PDB entry 8J1D | electron microscopy, 3.59 A resolution | chains A and B of the 4 polymer chains in the assembly

Chain A (and B):
Molecule: Transient receptor potential cation channel subfamily V member 4
Source organism: Mus musculus
Notes: chain B of this document is another copy of the same molecule, construct and numbering; everything in this record applies to it too
UniProt: Q9EPK8 (TRPV4_MOUSE); residue numbers follow UniProt; this construct covers 137-801
Chain sequence (665 residues; numbered 137 to 801; the number before each row is that of its first residue):
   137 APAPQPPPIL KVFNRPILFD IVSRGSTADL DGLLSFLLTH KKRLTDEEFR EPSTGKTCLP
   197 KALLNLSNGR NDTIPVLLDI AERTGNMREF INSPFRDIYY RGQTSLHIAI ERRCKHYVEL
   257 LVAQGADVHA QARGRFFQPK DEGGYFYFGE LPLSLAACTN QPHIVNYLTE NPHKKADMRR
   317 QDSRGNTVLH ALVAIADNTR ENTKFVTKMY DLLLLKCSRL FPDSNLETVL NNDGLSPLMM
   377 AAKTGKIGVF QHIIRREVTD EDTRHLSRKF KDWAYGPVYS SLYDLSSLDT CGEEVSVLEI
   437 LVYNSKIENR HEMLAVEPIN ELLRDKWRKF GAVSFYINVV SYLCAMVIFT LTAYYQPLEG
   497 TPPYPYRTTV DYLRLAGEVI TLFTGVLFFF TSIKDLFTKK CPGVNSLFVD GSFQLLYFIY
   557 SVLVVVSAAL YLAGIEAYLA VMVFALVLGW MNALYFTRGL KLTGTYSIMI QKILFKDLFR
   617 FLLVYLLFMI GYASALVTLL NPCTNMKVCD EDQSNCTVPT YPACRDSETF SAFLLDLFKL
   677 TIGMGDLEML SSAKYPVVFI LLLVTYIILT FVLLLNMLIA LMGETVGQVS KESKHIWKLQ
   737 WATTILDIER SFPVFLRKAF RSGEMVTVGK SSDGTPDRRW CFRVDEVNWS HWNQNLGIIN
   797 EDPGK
Not modelled in the structure: 137-147, 639-648, 787-801

Interface between chain A and chain B:
Residue-residue contacts (40; chain A residue first):
  Trp409(A) - Tyr281(B)  hydrophobic
  Tyr411(A) - Gln239(B)  hydrogen bond
  Tyr411(A) - Glu247(B)  hydrogen bond
  Tyr411(A) - Phe272(B)  hydrophobic
  Tyr411(A) - Phe273(B)
  Tyr411(A) - Phe282(B)  hydrophobic
  Tyr411(A) - Phe284(B)
  Gly412(A) - Glu247(B)
  Pro413(A) - Phe282(B)  hydrophobic
  Thr486(A) - Ser630(B)  hydrogen bond (backbone-side chain)
  Ala489(A) - Thr634(B)
  Tyr490(A) - Ser630(B)
  Tyr490(A) - Val633(B)  hydrophobic
  Tyr490(A) - Thr634(B)
  Tyr490(A) - Glu664(B)  hydrogen bond
  Tyr490(A) - Ser667(B)
  Leu494(A) - Asp662(B)
  Glu495(A) - Asp662(B)  hydrogen bond (backbone-side chain)
  Val579(A) - Ala631(B)
  Val579(A) - Leu635(B)  hydrophobic
  Leu582(A) - Gly627(B)
  Val583(A) - Tyr628(B)
  Trp586(A) - Leu623(B)  hydrophobic
  Met587(A) - Tyr628(B)
  Leu590(A) - Leu709(B)  hydrophobic
  Lys597(A) - Asp613(B)
  Leu598(A) - Asp613(B)
  Tyr602(A) - Phe617(B)
  Tyr602(A) - Met713(B)  hydrophobic
  Met605(A) - Asn712(B)
  Met718(A) - Ile715(B)  hydrophobic
  Met718(A) - Met718(B)  hydrophobic
  Val722(A) - Ile715(B)
  Val722(A) - Ala716(B)  hydrophobic
  Val722(A) - Gly719(B)
  Asp781(A) - Tyr281(B)
  Trp785(A) - Ile331(B)
  Trp785(A) - Glu337(B)
  Trp785(A) - Asn338(B)
  Trp785(A) - Phe341(B)  hydrophobic
Also at the interface, not in a pair above, chain A (28 interface residues in all): Gln492, Ala576, Met680, Leu714, Asn784
Also at the interface, not in a pair above, chain B (42 interface residues in all): Thr295, Asp333, Phe624, Leu632, Asn637, Pro638, Asp682, Val694, Leu698, Leu705, Leu711

In short:
The interface between chain A and chain B involves 28 residues on one side and 42 on the other, with 5
hydrogen bonds. Polar pairs include Tyr411(A)-Gln239(B), Tyr411(A)-Glu247(B) and Thr486(A)-Ser630(B).
Chain A and chain B are both Transient receptor potential cation channel subfamily V member 4 (Mus musculus);
the structure, Cryo-EM structure of apo state mTRPV4, was determined by electron microscopy (same publication
as 8JKM, 8J1B, 8J1F and 8J1H).
